PDB entry 3TMD | X-ray diffraction, 2.64 A resolution | chain A

# Chain A
Molecule: Uncharacterized protein
Organism: Bdellovibrio bacteriovorus
UniProt: Q6MM30 (Q6MM30_BDEBA); residues 1-308 here = UniProt positions 1-308
Sequence (328 residues; row label = number of the first residue in the row; numbers below 1 keep their minus sign (Met-19 is residue -19)):
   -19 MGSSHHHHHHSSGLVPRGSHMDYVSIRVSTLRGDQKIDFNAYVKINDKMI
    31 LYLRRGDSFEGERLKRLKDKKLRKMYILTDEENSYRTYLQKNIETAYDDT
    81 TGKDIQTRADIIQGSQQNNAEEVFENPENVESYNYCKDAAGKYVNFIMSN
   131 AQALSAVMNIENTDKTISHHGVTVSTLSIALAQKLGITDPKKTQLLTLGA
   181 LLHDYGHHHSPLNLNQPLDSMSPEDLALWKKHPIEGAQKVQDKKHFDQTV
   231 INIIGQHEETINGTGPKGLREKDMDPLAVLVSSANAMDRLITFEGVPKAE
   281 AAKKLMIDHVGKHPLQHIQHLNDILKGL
Not modelled in the structure: -19 to 1, 307-308
Construct notes: expression tag (-19 to 0)
Metal / ion sites: Fe ion site 1: His150, His183, Asp184, Asn265 (together with phosphate ion); Fe ion site 2: Asp184, His212, His237, Glu238 (together with phosphate ion)

# In short
The Fe ion site 1 is built by His150, His183, Asp184 and Asn265. Asp184, His212, His237 and Glu238 coordinate
Fe ion site 2.
Chain A is Uncharacterized protein (Bdellovibrio bacteriovorus); the structure, Bd1817, a HDG"Y"P protein from
Bdellovibrio bacteriovorus, was determined by X-ray diffraction (same publication as 3TM8, 3TMB and 3TMC).
